Entry 7OUH (electron microscopy, 3.50 A resolution); this record covers chains D and K of the 10 polymer chains in the assembly.

== Chain D ==
Molecule: Integrase
Organism: Simian T-lymphotropic virus 1
UniProt: Q4QY51 (Q4QY51_9STL1); residues 1-297 here correspond to UniProt positions 600-896 (UniProt number = residue number + 599)
Amino-acid sequence (301 residues; numbered -3 to 297; the number before each row is that of its first residue; numbers below 1 keep their minus sign (Gly-3 is residue -3)):
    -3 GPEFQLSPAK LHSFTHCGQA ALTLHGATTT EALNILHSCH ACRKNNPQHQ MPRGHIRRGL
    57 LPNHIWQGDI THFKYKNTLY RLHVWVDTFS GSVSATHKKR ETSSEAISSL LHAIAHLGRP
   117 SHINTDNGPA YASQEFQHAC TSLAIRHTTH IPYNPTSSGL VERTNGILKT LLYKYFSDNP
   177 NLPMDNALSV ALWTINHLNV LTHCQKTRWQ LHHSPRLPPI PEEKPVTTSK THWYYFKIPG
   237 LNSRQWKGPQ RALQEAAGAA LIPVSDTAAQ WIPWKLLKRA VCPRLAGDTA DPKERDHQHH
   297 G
Unresolved in the structure: -3 to 2, 40-51, 149-156, 281-297
Differences from the reference sequence: expression tag (-3 to 0); engineered mutation Glu219 (Ala818 in Q4QY51)
Bound ions: Zn2+: His8, His12, Cys35, Cys38
Reported in the primary citation:
  - binding site for Bictegravir: Asn123, Gly124

== Chain K ==
Molecule: 30-nt DNA strand
Sequence (30 nucleotides; row label = number of the first residue in the row):
     1 ACTGTGTTTG GCGCTTCTCT CCCGGAGAGA
Unresolved in the structure: 22-30

== How chain D and chain K interact ==
Pairs across the interface (5; chain D residue first):
  Asn238(D) - DG11(K)  sugar contact
  Ser239(D) - DC12(K)  phosphate contact
  Arg240(D) - DG11(K)  base contact
  Gln241(D) - DC12(K)  sugar contact
  Gln241(D) - DG13(K)  phosphate contact
Other interface residues (no listed pair), chain K (4 interface residues in all): DG10

== Summary ==
The chain D/chain K interface involves 4 residues from each chain. His8(D), His12(D), Cys35(D) and Cys38(D)
coordinate Zn2+. The paper reports a binding site for Bictegravir at Asn123(D) and Gly124(D).
Here chain D is Integrase (Simian T-lymphotropic virus 1) and chain K is a 30-nt DNA strand. Entry 7OUH
(Structure of the STLV intasome:B56 complex bound to the strand-transfer inhibitor bictegravir) was determined
by electron microscopy together with 7OUF and 7OUG from the same study.
